Entry 7X42 (electron microscopy, 3.88 A resolution); this record covers chains B and C of the 6 polymer chains in the assembly.

Chain B:
Molecule: Capsid protein VP0
Organism: Coxsackievirus B1
Reference sequence: A0A7T7KAA0 (A0A7T7KAA0_9ENTO); residues 1-263 here correspond to UniProt positions 70-332 (UniProt number = residue number + 69)
Amino-acid sequence (263 residues; numbered 1 to 263; the number before each row is that of its first residue):
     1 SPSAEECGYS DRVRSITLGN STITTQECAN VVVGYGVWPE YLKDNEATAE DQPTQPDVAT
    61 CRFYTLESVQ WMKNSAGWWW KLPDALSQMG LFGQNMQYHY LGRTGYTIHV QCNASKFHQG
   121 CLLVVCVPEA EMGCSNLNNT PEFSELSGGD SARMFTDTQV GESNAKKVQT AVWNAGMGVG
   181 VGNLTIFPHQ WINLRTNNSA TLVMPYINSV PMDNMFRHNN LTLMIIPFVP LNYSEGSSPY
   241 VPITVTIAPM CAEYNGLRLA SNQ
Unresolved in the structure: 1-9, 262-263

Chain C:
Molecule: VP3
Organism: Coxsackievirus B1
Notes: EC 3.4.22.29, 3.6.1.15, 3.4.22.28, 2.7.7.48
Reference sequence: L7UV52 (L7UV52_9ENTO); residues 1-238 here correspond to UniProt positions 333-570 (UniProt number = residue number + 332)
Amino-acid sequence (238 residues; numbered 1 to 238; the number before each row is that of its first residue):
     1 GLPVMTTPGS TQFLTSDDFQ SPSAMPQFDV TPEMQIPGRV NNLMEIAEVD SVVPVNNTED
    61 NVSSLKAYQI PVQSNSDNGK QVFGFPLQPG ANNVLNRTLL GEILNYYTHW SGSIKLTFMF
   121 CGSAMATGKF LLAYSPPGAG VPKNRKDAML GTHVIWDVGL QSSCVLCVPW ISQTHYRYVV
   181 EDEYTAAGYV TCWYQTNIVV PADVQSSCDI LCFVSACNDF SVRMLKDTPF IRQDTFYQ

Chain B / chain C interface:
Pairs across the interface - 53 pairs, chain B then chain C:
  Tyr-35(B) with Gly-38(C)
  Val-37(B) with Pro-37(C), hydrophobic
  Glu-46(B) with Glu-33(C); Met-34(C); Gln-35(C)
  Lys-116(B) with Ser-123(C), hydrogen bond (backbone-side chain); Ala-124(C)
  Phe-117(B) with Met-125(C), hydrophobic; Asp-203(C)
  Gln-119(B) with Gly-122(C); Ser-123(C); Ser-207(C); Cys-208(C)
  Cys-121(B) with Met-119(C), hydrophobic
  Val-172(B) with Leu-65(C), hydrophobic
  Trp-173(B) with Ser-63(C); Ser-64(C)
  Val-181(B) with Tyr-68(C), hydrophobic
  Gly-182(B) with Ser-51(C); Val-52(C), hydrogen bond (backbone-backbone); Tyr-68(C), hydrogen bond (backbone-side chain)
  Asn-183(B) with Arg-97(C), hydrogen bond (side chain-backbone); Thr-98(C); Leu-99(C), hydrogen bond (side chain-backbone)
  Thr-185(B) with Val-49(C); Asp-50(C), hydrogen bond (side chain-backbone); Ser-51(C)
  Ile-186(B) with Val-49(C), hydrophobic
  Trp-191(B) with Phe-213(C), hydrophobic
  Asn-193(B) with Phe-120(C); Ser-162(C)
  Arg-195(B) with Gly-122(C); Ser-123(C), hydrogen bond (side chain-backbone); Ala-124(C), hydrogen bond (side chain-backbone); Ala-126(C), hydrogen bond (side chain-backbone); Val-158(C); Gly-159(C), hydrogen bond (side chain-backbone)
  Thr-196(B) with Leu-160(C); Ser-162(C)
  Ile-207(B) with Pro-37(C), hydrophobic
  Asn-208(B) with Ile-36(C)
  Ser-209(B) with Met-34(C)
  Pro-211(B) with Met-34(C), hydrophobic
  Pro-227(B) with Leu-65(C)
  Phe-228(B) with Leu-65(C), hydrophobic; Gln-69(C), hydrogen bond (backbone-side chain)
  Val-229(B) with Cys-121(C), hydrophobic
  Pro-230(B) with Gln-69(C)
  Asn-232(B) with Gln-205(C), hydrogen bond
  Tyr-233(B) with Gln-205(C), hydrogen bond (backbone-side chain)
  Ser-234(B) with Asp-203(C); Val-204(C); Gln-205(C)
Also at the interface, not in a pair above, chain B (34 interface residues in all): His-118, Pro-205, Tyr-206, Val-210, Ile-226
Also at the interface, not in a pair above, chain C (40 interface residues in all): Ile-46, Val-62, Ala-202, Leu-211

Summary:
Chain B and chain C form an interface of 34 and 40 residues respectively, with 13 hydrogen bonds. Polar
contacts include Lys-116(B)/Ser-123(C), Gly-182(B)/Tyr-68(C) and Asn-183(B)/Arg-97(C).
Chain B is Capsid protein VP0 and chain C is VP3, both from Coxsackievirus B1; the structure, Cryo-EM
structure of Coxsackievirus B1 pre-A-particle in complex with nAb 8A10 (classified from CVB1 mature virion
..., was determined by electron microscopy, deposited together with 7X2G, 7X2I, 7X2O, 7X2T, 7X2W, 7X35 and 7
further entries.
